7MID - chains B and E of the 6 polymer chains in the assembly; structure by electron microscopy, 3.56 A resolution.

== Chain B ==
Name: CRISPR-associated exonuclease Cas4/endonuclease Cas1 fusion
Source organism: Geobacter sulfurreducens
Notes: EC 3.1.-.-, 3.1.12.1
Reference sequence: Q74H36 (CS4F1_GEOSL); numbering as in UniProt (aligned over 1-559)
Amino-acid sequence (559 residues; row label = number of the first residue in the row):
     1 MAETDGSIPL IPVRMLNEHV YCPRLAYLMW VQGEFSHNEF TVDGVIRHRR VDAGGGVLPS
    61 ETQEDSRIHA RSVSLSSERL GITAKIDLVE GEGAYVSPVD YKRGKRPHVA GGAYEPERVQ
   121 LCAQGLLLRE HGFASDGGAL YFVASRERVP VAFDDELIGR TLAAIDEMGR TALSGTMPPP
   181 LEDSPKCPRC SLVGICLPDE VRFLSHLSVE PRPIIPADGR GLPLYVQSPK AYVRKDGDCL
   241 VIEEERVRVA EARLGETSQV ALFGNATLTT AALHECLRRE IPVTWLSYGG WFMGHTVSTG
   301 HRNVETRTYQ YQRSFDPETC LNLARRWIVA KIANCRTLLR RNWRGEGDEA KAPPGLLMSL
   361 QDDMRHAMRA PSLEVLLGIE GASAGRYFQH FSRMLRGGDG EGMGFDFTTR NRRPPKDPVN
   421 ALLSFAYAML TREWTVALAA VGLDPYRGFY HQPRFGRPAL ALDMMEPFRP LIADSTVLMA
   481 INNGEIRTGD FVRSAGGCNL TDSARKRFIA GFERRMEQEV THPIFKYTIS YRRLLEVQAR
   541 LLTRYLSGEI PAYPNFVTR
Not modelled in the structure: 1-218, 559
Swiss-Prot annotation at these positions:
  - binding site ([4Fe-4S] cluster): Cys22, Cys187, Cys190, Cys196
  - binding site (Mn(2+)): Asp87, Asp100, Glu380, His451, Glu466
What the authors report for this chain:
  - specificity-determining residues: Glu18
  - specificity-determining residues: Arg14, Leu25, Leu192 (by similarity / conservation)
  - mutagenesis - H48G, D100A: decreased catalytic activity
  - mutagenesis - S191A: decreased catalytic activity on Gsu-PAM
  - mutagenesis - E18Y: abolished catalytic activity on both PAMs

== Chain E ==
Molecule: 36-nt DNA strand
Sequence (36 nucleotides; numbered 1 to 36; the number before each row is that of its first residue):
     1 CACCATCGTG AGGCCTCAGC TACGATTTTT GGGTTT
Not modelled in the structure: 25-36

== How chain B and chain E interact ==
Residue-residue contacts - 10 pairs, chain B then chain E:
  Pro229(B) with DC3(E), base contact
  Lys230(B) with DC3(E), sugar contact
  Tyr232(B) with DA2(E), base contact
  Arg234(B) with DA2(E), base contact
  Glu243(B) with DA2(E), hydrogen bond to the base
  Glu245(B) with DC3(E), sugar contact
  Arg246(B) with DC1(E), phosphate contact; DA2(E), salt bridge to the phosphate
  Asn265(B) with DC3(E), sugar contact; DC4(E), sugar contact
Interface residues without a listed pair, chain B (10 interface residues in all): Gly264, Thr267

== Overview ==
10 residues of chain B face 4 of chain E across their interface; the contacts include 1 hydrogen bond and 1
salt bridge. Polar pairs include Glu243(B)-DA2(E) and Arg246(B)-DA2(E). From the paper: H48G and D100A of
chain B reduce catalytic activity; specificity determinants Glu18(B), Arg14(B) and Leu25(B) among others; 4
substitutions were tested in all.
Chain B is CRISPR-associated exonuclease Cas4/endonuclease Cas1 fusion (Geobacter sulfurreducens) and chain E
is a 36-nt DNA strand; the structure, Sub-complex of Cas4-Cas1-Cas2 bound PAM containing DNA, was determined
by electron microscopy (same publication as 7MI4, 7MI5, 7MI9 and 7MIB).
